PDB entry 3I2X | X-ray diffraction, 2.85 A resolution | chain A

[Chain A]
Molecule: Chymotrypsin inhibitor 3
From: Psophocarpus tetragonolobus
UniProt: P10822 (ICW3_PSOTE); residues 4-186 here correspond to UniProt positions 25-207 (UniProt number = residue number + 21)
Amino-acid sequence (187 residues; row label = number of the first residue in the row; numbering starts at 0):
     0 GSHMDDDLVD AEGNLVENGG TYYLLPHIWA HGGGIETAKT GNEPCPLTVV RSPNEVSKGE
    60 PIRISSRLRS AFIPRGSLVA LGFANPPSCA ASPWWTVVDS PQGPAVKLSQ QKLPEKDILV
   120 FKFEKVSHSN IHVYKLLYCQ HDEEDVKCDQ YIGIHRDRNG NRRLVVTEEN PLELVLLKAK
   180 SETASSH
Not modelled in the structure: 0-2, 181-186
Construct notes: expression tag (0-3); engineered mutation Arg66 (Gln87 in P10822), Leu67 (Phe88 in P10822), Arg68 (Leu89 in P10822), Ala70 (Leu91 in P10822)
Cystine bridges: Cys44-Cys88, Cys138-Cys147

[In short]
Chain A is Chymotrypsin inhibitor 3 (Psophocarpus tetragonolobus); the structure, Crystal structure of a
chimeric trypsin inhibitor having reactive site loop of ETI on the scaffold ..., was determined by X-ray
diffraction together with 3I2A from the same study.
